PDB entry 3BLW | X-ray diffraction, 4.30 A resolution (low resolution: residue-level contacts below are approximate; hydrogen-bond / salt-bridge calls are withheld) | chains A and E of the 8 polymer chains in the assembly

# Chain A (and E)
Protein: Isocitrate dehydrogenase [NAD] subunit 1
Source organism: Saccharomyces cerevisiae
Notes: EC 1.1.1.41; chain E of this document is another copy of the same molecule, construct and numbering; everything in this record applies to it too
UniProt: P28834 (IDH1_YEAST); residues 1-349 here correspond to UniProt positions 12-360 (UniProt number = residue number + 11)
Sequence (349 residues; numbered 1 to 349; the number before each row is that of its first residue):
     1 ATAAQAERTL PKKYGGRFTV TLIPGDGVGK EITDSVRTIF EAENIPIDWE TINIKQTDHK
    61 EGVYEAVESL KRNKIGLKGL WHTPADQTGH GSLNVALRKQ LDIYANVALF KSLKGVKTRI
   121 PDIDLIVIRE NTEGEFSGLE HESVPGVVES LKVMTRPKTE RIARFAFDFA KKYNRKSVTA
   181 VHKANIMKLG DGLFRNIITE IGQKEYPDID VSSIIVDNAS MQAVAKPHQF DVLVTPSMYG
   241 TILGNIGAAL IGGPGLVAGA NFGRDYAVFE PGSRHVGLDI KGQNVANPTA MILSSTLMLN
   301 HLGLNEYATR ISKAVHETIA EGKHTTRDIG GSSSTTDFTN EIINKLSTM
Disordered / not traced: 1-15, 55-59 (chain E: 1-6, 55-59)
Residues lining bound ligands:
  - adenosine monophosphate (AMP): Val28, Ile32, Pro254, Gly255, His275, Val276, Gly277, Leu278, Asp279, Ile280, Ala286, Asn287, Asp328
  - citrate anion (FLC): Thr83, Ser92, Asn94, Val95, Arg98, Arg129, Phe136, Thr241, Arg274
UniProt features mapped onto this chain:
  - binding site (substrate): Arg98, Arg129, Asp217
  - binding site (Mg(2+)): Asp217
  - site: Lys183 (Critical for catalysis)

# Chain A / chain E interface
Residue-residue contacts (34; chain A residue first):
  Phe18(A) - Asn44(E)
  Tyr104(A) - Tyr14(E)
  Glu160(A) - Arg8(E)
  Arg164(A) - Arg8(E)
  Arg164(A) - Tyr14(E)
  Phe165(A) - Tyr14(E)
  Asp168(A) - Lys12(E)
  Asp168(A) - Tyr14(E)
  Lys171(A) - Glu50(E)
  Lys171(A) - Arg72(E)
  Lys172(A) - Asp48(E)
  Lys204(A) - Glu68(E)
  Tyr206(A) - Lys12(E)
  Tyr206(A) - Arg72(E)
  Pro207(A) - Tyr64(E)
  Asp208(A) - Glu65(E)
  Gly263(A) - Tyr14(E)
  Gly263(A) - Gly15(E)
  Arg264(A) - Leu10(E)
  Arg264(A) - Pro11(E)
  Arg264(A) - Lys13(E)
  Arg264(A) - Tyr14(E)
  Arg264(A) - Gly15(E)
  Arg264(A) - Gly16(E)
  Asp265(A) - Lys13(E)
  Asp265(A) - Gly15(E)
  Asp265(A) - Gly16(E)
  Tyr266(A) - Gly15(E)
  Asn300(A) - Arg17(E)
  His301(A) - Tyr14(E)
  His301(A) - Gly15(E)
  His301(A) - Arg17(E)
  Leu302(A) - Asn44(E)
  Gly303(A) - Asn44(E)
Also at the interface, not in a pair above, chain A (21 interface residues in all): Ala267

# Summary
21 residues of chain A face 16 of chain E across their interface. Chain A binds citrate anion and adenosine
monophosphate. UniProt lists 3 substrate-binding residues and Mg2+-binding residue Asp217(A) on chain A.
Both chains are Isocitrate dehydrogenase [NAD] subunit 1 (Saccharomyces cerevisiae). Entry 3BLW (Yeast
Isocitrate Dehydrogenase with Citrate and AMP Bound in the Regulatory Subunits) was determined by X-ray
diffraction (same publication as 3BLV and 3BLX).
